5O7T - chains A and C of the 3 polymer chains in the assembly; structure by X-ray diffraction, 1.80 A resolution.

== Chain A ==
Protein: DNA polymerase I, thermostable
Organism: Thermus aquaticus
Notes: EC 2.7.7.7
UniProt: P19821 (DPO1_THEAQ); residues 293-832 here = UniProt positions 293-832
Sequence (540 residues; numbered 293 to 832; the number before each row is that of its first residue):
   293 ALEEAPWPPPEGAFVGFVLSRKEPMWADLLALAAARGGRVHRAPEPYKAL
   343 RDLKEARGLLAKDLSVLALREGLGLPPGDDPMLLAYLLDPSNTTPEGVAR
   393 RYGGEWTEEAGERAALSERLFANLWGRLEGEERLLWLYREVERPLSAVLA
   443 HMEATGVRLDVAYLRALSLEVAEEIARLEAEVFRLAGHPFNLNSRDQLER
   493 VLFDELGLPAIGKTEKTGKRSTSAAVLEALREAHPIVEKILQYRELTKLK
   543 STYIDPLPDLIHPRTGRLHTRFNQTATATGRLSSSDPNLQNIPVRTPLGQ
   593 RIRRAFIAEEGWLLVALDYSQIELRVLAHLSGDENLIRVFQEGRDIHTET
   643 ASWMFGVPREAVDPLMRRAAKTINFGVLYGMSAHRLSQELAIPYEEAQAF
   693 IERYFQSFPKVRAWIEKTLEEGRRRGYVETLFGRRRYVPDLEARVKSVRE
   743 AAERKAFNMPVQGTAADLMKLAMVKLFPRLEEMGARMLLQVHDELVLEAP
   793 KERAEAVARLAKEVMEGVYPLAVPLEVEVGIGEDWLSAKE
Construct notes: engineered mutation Lys-747 (Met in P19821)
Metal / ion sites: Mg2+ site 1: Asp-610, Tyr-611, Asp-785 (together with 2'-deoxycytidine-5'-triphosphate); Mg2+ site 2: Asp-610, Asp-785 (together with 2'-deoxycytidine-5'-triphosphate)
Small-molecule neighbours: 2'-deoxycytidine-5'-triphosphate (DCP): Arg-573, Asp-610, Tyr-611, Ser-612, Gln-613, Ile-614, Glu-615, His-639, Arg-659, Lys-663, Thr-664, Phe-667, Tyr-671, Asp-785
What the authors report for this chain:
  - mutagenesis - M747K: increased catalytic activity on various DNA lesions (citing earlier work)
  - Mg2+ coordination: Asp-610, Tyr-611, Asp-785
  - binding site for DNA primer: Arg-660

== Chain C ==
Molecule: DNA template
Sequence (16 nucleotides; row label = number of the first residue in the row):
   201 AAAGCGCGCCGTGGTC

== How chain A and chain C interact ==
Residue-residue contacts - 55 pairs, chain A then chain C:
  Asn-483(A) with DT212(C), hydrogen bond to the phosphate
  Asn-485(A) with DG211(C), phosphate contact; DT212(C), hydrogen bond to the phosphate
  Ser-486(A) with DT212(C), phosphate contact; DG213(C), hydrogen bond to the phosphate
  Ile-503(A) with DA201(C), base contact
  Gly-504(A) with DA201(C), sugar contact
  Lys-505(A) with DA201(C), sugar contact
  Glu-507(A) with DA202(C), phosphate contact
  Ser-513(A) with DA201(C), sugar contact
  Ser-515(A) with DA201(C), hydrogen bond to the phosphate
  Ala-517(A) with DA201(C), base contact; DA202(C), base contact
  Val-518(A) with DA201(C), base contact
  Ser-543(A) with DC210(C), sugar contact; DG211(C), phosphate contact
  Thr-544(A) with DC210(C), sugar contact
  Ala-568(A) with DG208(C), phosphate contact
  Thr-569(A) with DC207(C), phosphate contact
  Ala-570(A) with DG206(C), phosphate contact; DC207(C), hydrogen bond to the phosphate
  Thr-571(A) with DG206(C), sugar contact
  Arg-573(A) with DG206(C), base contact
  Ser-575(A) with DC207(C), phosphate contact; DG208(C), hydrogen bond to the phosphate
  Ser-576(A) with DG208(C), sugar contact
  Ser-577(A) with DG208(C), phosphate contact; DC209(C), phosphate contact
  Asp-578(A) with DC209(C), hydrogen bond to the phosphate
  Asn-580(A) with DG208(C), hydrogen bond to the sugar; DC209(C), phosphate contact
  Thr-664(A) with DG204(C), base contact
  Phe-667(A) with DG204(C), base contact
  Gly-668(A) with DG204(C), sugar contact
  Tyr-671(A) with DG204(C), base contact
  Gly-672(A) with DA203(C), base contact; DG204(C), sugar contact
  Met-673(A) with DG204(C), hydrogen bond to the sugar
  Ser-674(A) with DA203(C), base contact; DG204(C), hydrogen bond to the phosphate
  His-676(A) with DA201(C), base contact; DA202(C), base contact
  Arg-677(A) with DA202(C), base contact; DG204(C), salt bridge to the phosphate
  Gln-680(A) with DA201(C), base contact; DA202(C), base contact
  Arg-728(A) with DG206(C), salt bridge to the phosphate
  Arg-746(A) with DA203(C), hydrogen bond to the sugar; DG204(C), hydrogen bond to the phosphate; DC205(C), salt bridge to the phosphate
  Lys-747(A) with DC205(C), phosphate contact; DG206(C), phosphate contact
  Asn-750(A) with DC205(C), sugar contact
  Gln-754(A) with DC205(C), hydrogen bond to the base; DG206(C), hydrogen bond to the sugar
Other interface residues (no listed pair), chain A (48 interface residues in all): Asp-488, Gln-489, Ala-521, Lys-540, Pro-548, Asn-565, Pro-579, Asn-583, Glu-681, His-784

== In short ==
The interface between chain A and chain C involves 48 residues on one side and 13 on the other; the contacts
include 14 hydrogen bonds and 3 salt bridges. Polar contacts include Gln-754(A)/DC205(C), Asn-580(A)/DG208(C)
and Met-673(A)/DG204(C). The paper reports a binding site for DNA primer at Arg-660(A); M747K of chain A
increases catalytic activity on various DNA lesions.
Here chain A is DNA polymerase I, thermostable (Thermus aquaticus) and chain C is DNA template. Entry 5O7T
(Crystal structure of KlenTaq mutant M747K in a closed ternary complex with a dG:dCTP base pair) was
determined by X-ray diffraction (same publication as 5OXJ).
